Entry 2JJK (X-ray diffraction, 2.00 A resolution); this record covers chains B and C of the 4 polymer chains in the assembly.

Chain B (and C):
Molecule: Fructose-1,6-bisphosphatase 1
From: Homo sapiens
Notes: EC 3.1.3.11; chain C of this document is another copy of the same molecule, construct and numbering; everything in this record applies to it too
Reference sequence: P09467 (F16P1_HUMAN); residues 0-337 here correspond to UniProt positions 1-338 (UniProt number = residue number + 1)
Amino-acid sequence (338 residues; row label = number of the first residue in the row; numbering starts at 0):
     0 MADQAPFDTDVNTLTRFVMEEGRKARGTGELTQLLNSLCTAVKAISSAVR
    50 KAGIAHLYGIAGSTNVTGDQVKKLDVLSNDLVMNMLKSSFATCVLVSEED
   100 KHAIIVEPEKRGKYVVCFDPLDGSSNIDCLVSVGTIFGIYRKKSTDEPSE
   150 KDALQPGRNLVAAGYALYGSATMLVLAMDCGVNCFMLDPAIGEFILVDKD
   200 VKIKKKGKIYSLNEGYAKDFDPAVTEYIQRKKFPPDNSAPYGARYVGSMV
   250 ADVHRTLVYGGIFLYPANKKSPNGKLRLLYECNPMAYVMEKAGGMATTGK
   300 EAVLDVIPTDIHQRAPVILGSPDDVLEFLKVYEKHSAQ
Not modelled in the structure: 0-8, 62-71, 337 (chain C: 0-8, 62-70, 337)
Residues lining bound ligands: R15 (N,N'-(heptane-1,7-diyldicarbamoyl)bis(3-chlorobenzenesulfonamide)): V17, M18, E20, G21, R22, A24, G26, T27, G28, E29, L30, T31, L34, M177
UniProt features mapped onto this chain:
  - binding site (AMP): V17 to G21, T27 to T31, K112, Y113, R140
  - binding site (Mg(2+)): D68, E97, D118, L120, D121, E280
  - binding site (substrate): D121 to S124, N212 to Y215, R243 to M248, Y264, K274 to R276
  - modified residue: A1 (N-acetylalanine), K150 (N6-succinyllysine), Y215 (Phosphotyrosine), Y244 (Phosphotyrosine), Y264 (Phosphotyrosine)

Chain B / chain C interface:
Contacting residue pairs (20; chain B residue first):
  T39(B) with I59(C)
  A43(B) with I59(C), hydrophobic
  H55(B) with L76(C)
  G58(B) with N83(C), hydrogen bond (backbone-side chain)
  I59(B) with L80(C), hydrophobic; N83(C), hydrogen bond (backbone-side chain); M84(C), hydrophobic
  A60(B) with K71(C); D79(C); L80(C), hydrophobic
  G61(B) with N83(C)
  L76(B) with A60(C), hydrophobic
  D79(B) with A60(C)
  L80(B) with I59(C), hydrophobic; A60(C), hydrophobic
  N83(B) with G58(C), hydrogen bond (side chain-backbone); I59(C), hydrogen bond (side chain-backbone); A60(C); G61(C)
  M84(B) with I59(C), hydrophobic
Other interface residues (no listed pair), chain C (13 interface residues in all): T39, A43, H55

Overview:
12 residues of chain B and 13 residues of chain C are in contact, with 4 hydrogen bonds. Polar pairs include
G58(B)-N83(C) and I59(B)-N83(C). Bound to chain B: compound R15. UniProt lists 13 AMP-binding residues, 6
Mg2+-binding residues and 18 substrate-binding residues on chain B.
Both chains are Fructose-1,6-bisphosphatase 1 (Homo sapiens). Entry 2JJK
(Fructose-1,6-bisphosphatase(d-fructose-1,6-bisphosphate -1- phosphohydrolase) (e.c.3.1.3.11) complexed with a
dual binding amp site inhibitor) was determined by X-ray diffraction (same publication as 2VT5).
